4C65 - chains C and D of the 4 polymer chains in the assembly; structure by X-ray diffraction, 2.20 A resolution.

== Chain C (and D) ==
Protein: Ochratoxinase
Organism: Aspergillus niger
Notes: EC 3.4.13.9, 3.5.1.-; fragment: extracellular, n-terminally truncated isoform, residues 43-480; chain D of this document is another copy of the same molecule, construct and numbering; everything in this record applies to it too
UniProtKB: A2R2V4 (A2R2V4_ASPNC); numbering as in UniProt (aligned over 43-480)
Amino-acid sequence (438 residues; row label = number of the first residue in the row):
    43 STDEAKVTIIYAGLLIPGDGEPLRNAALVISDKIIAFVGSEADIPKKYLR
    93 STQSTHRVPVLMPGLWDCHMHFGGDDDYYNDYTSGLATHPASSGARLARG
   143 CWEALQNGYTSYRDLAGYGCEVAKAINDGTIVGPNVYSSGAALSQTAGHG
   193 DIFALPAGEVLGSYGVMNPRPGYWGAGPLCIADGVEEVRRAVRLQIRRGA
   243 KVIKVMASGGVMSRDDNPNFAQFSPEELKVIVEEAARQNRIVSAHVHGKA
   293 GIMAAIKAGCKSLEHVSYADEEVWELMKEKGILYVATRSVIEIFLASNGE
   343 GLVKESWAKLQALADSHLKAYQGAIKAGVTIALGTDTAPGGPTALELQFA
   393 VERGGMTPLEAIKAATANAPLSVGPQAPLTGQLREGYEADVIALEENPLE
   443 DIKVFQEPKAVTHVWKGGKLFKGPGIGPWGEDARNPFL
Disordered / not traced: 43-45, 342-343 (chain D: 43-45)
From the paper describing this entry:
  - catalytic residues: His-191, Asp-378 (proposed by the authors, not directly observed)

== How chain C and chain D interact ==
Residue-residue contacts - 103 pairs, chain C then chain D:
  Asp-118(C) / Lys-166(D)
  Gly-127(C) / Tyr-215(D)  hydrogen bond (backbone-side chain)
  Leu-128(C) / Tyr-215(D)  hydrogen bond (backbone-side chain)
  Ala-129(C) / Tyr-215(D)
  Thr-130(C) / Tyr-215(D)  hydrogen bond (backbone-side chain)
  His-131(C) / Pro-132(D)
  His-131(C) / Tyr-160(D)
  His-131(C) / Glu-163(D)
  His-131(C) / Tyr-215(D)
  His-131(C) / Ala-218(D)  hydrogen bond (side chain-backbone)
  Pro-132(C) / His-131(D)
  Pro-132(C) / Pro-132(D)
  Pro-132(C) / Ala-133(D)
  Pro-132(C) / Tyr-215(D)
  Ala-133(C) / Pro-132(D)
  Ala-133(C) / Gly-136(D)
  Ala-133(C) / Tyr-160(D)  hydrophobic
  Ala-133(C) / Glu-163(D)
  Ser-134(C) / Glu-163(D)  hydrogen bond (side chain-backbone)
  Ser-134(C) / Lys-166(D)
  Gly-136(C) / Ala-133(D)
  Gly-136(C) / Gly-136(D)
  Gly-136(C) / Ala-137(D)
  Ala-137(C) / Gly-136(D)
  Ala-137(C) / Ala-137(D)
  Ala-137(C) / Ala-140(D)
  Ala-137(C) / Ala-167(D)  hydrophobic
  Ala-137(C) / Ile-173(D)
  Arg-138(C) / Lys-166(D)
  Arg-138(C) / Ala-167(D)
  Arg-138(C) / Asp-170(D)  salt bridge
  Arg-138(C) / Thr-172(D)
  Arg-138(C) / Phe-479(D)
  Ala-140(C) / Ala-137(D)
  Ala-140(C) / Ala-140(D)  hydrophobic
  Arg-141(C) / Gly-171(D)
  Arg-141(C) / Thr-172(D)  hydrogen bond (side chain-backbone)
  Arg-141(C) / Ile-173(D)
  Arg-141(C) / Trp-471(D)
  Arg-141(C) / Arg-476(D)  hydrogen bond (side chain-backbone)
  Arg-141(C) / Pro-478(D)
  Arg-141(C) / Phe-479(D)
  Gly-142(C) / Phe-479(D)
  Trp-144(C) / Pro-470(D)  hydrophobic
  Trp-144(C) / Trp-471(D)
  Glu-145(C) / Asn-477(D)
  Tyr-160(C) / His-131(D)
  Tyr-160(C) / Ala-133(D)  hydrophobic
  Glu-163(C) / His-131(D)
  Glu-163(C) / Ala-133(D)
  Glu-163(C) / Ser-134(D)  hydrogen bond (backbone-side chain)
  Lys-166(C) / Asp-118(D)
  Lys-166(C) / Ser-134(D)
  Lys-166(C) / Arg-138(D)
  Ala-167(C) / Ala-137(D)  hydrophobic
  Ala-167(C) / Arg-138(D)
  Asp-170(C) / Arg-138(D)  salt bridge
  Gly-171(C) / Arg-141(D)
  Thr-172(C) / Arg-138(D)
  Thr-172(C) / Arg-141(D)  hydrogen bond (backbone-side chain)
  Ile-173(C) / Ala-137(D)
  Gly-204(C) / Pro-213(D)
  Ser-205(C) / Pro-213(D)
  Arg-212(C) / Pro-213(D)  hydrogen bond (side chain-backbone)
  Arg-212(C) / Gly-214(D)
  Pro-213(C) / Gly-204(D)
  Pro-213(C) / Ser-205(D)
  Pro-213(C) / Arg-212(D)  hydrogen bond (backbone-side chain)
  Gly-214(C) / Arg-212(D)
  Gly-214(C) / Gly-214(D)
  Tyr-215(C) / Gly-127(D)  hydrogen bond (side chain-backbone)
  Tyr-215(C) / Leu-128(D)  hydrogen bond (side chain-backbone)
  Tyr-215(C) / Thr-130(D)  hydrogen bond (side chain-backbone)
  Tyr-215(C) / His-131(D)
  Tyr-215(C) / Pro-132(D)
  Tyr-215(C) / Tyr-160(D)
  Ala-218(C) / His-131(D)  hydrogen bond (backbone-side chain)
  Pro-381(C) / Phe-479(D)
  Gly-382(C) / Asn-477(D)  hydrogen bond (backbone-side chain)
  Gly-382(C) / Phe-479(D)
  Gly-382(C) / Leu-480(D)
  Gly-383(C) / Phe-479(D)
  Gly-383(C) / Leu-480(D)
  Pro-384(C) / Phe-479(D)
  Pro-384(C) / Leu-480(D)
  Pro-470(C) / Trp-144(D)  hydrophobic
  Pro-470(C) / Pro-470(D)  hydrophobic
  Trp-471(C) / Arg-141(D)
  Trp-471(C) / Trp-144(D)
  Arg-476(C) / Arg-141(D)  hydrogen bond (backbone-side chain)
  Asn-477(C) / Glu-145(D)
  Asn-477(C) / Gly-382(D)  hydrogen bond (side chain-backbone)
  Pro-478(C) / Arg-141(D)
  Phe-479(C) / Arg-138(D)
  Phe-479(C) / Arg-141(D)
  Phe-479(C) / Gly-142(D)
  Phe-479(C) / Pro-381(D)
  Phe-479(C) / Gly-382(D)
  Phe-479(C) / Gly-383(D)
  Phe-479(C) / Pro-384(D)
  Leu-480(C) / Gly-382(D)
  Leu-480(C) / Gly-383(D)
  Leu-480(C) / Pro-384(D)
Interface residues without a listed pair, chain C (46 interface residues in all): Val-164, Ala-380, Ala-475
Interface residues without a listed pair, chain D (46 interface residues in all): Ala-129, Val-164, Ala-380, Ala-475

== Overview ==
Chain C and chain D each contribute 46 residues to their interface, with 18 hydrogen bonds and 2 salt bridges.
Among the polar pairs are Arg-138(C)/Asp-170(D), Gly-127(C)/Tyr-215(D) and Leu-128(C)/Tyr-215(D). The paper
reports catalytic residues His-191(C) and Asp-378(C).
Both chains are Ochratoxinase (Aspergillus niger). Entry 4C65 (Crystal structure of A. niger ochratoxinase)
was determined by X-ray diffraction (same publication as 4C5Y, 4C5Z and 4C60).
